7W4B - chains E and L of the 12 polymer chains in the assembly; structure by X-ray diffraction, 2.50 A resolution.

Chain E (and L):
Name: 17 kDa phloem lectin
Source organism: Cucumis sativus
Notes: chain L of this document is another copy of the same molecule, construct and numbering; everything in this record applies to it too
UniProtKB: Q8LK69 (Q8LK69_CUCSA); residue numbers follow UniProt; this construct covers 5-154
Chain sequence (150 residues; numbered 5 to 154; the number before each row is that of its first residue):
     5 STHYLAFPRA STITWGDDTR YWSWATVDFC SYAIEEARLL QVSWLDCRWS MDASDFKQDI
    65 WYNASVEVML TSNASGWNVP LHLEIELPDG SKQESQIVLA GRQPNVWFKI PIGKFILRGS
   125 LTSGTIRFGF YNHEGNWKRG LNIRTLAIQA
Not modelled in the structure: 123-126

Interface between chain E and chain L:
Residue-residue contacts - 10 pairs, chain E then chain L:
  Trp65(E) - Gln107(L)
  Trp65(E) - Pro108(L)
  Asn67(E) - Gly105(L)
  Gln97(E) - Ser76(L)
  Ser99(E) - Asn77(L)
  Pro115(E) - Ser79(L)
  Lys118(E) - Thr75(L)
  Lys118(E) - Ser76(L)
  Lys118(E) - Ala78(L)
  Lys118(E) - Pro108(L)
Interface residues without a listed pair, chain E (7 interface residues in all): Gly117

Summary:
The interface between chain E and chain L involves 7 residues on one side and 8 on the other.
Chain E and chain L are both 17 kDa phloem lectin (Cucumis sativus); the structure, Phloem lectin (PP2)
structure -complex with Chitotrise, was determined by X-ray diffraction (same publication as 7VUB, 7VWB and
7YAQ).
